PDB entry 7SEH | X-ray diffraction, 2.90 A resolution | chain A

[Chain A]
Molecule: Glucose-6-phosphate 1-dehydrogenase
Organism: Homo sapiens
Notes: EC 1.1.1.49
Reference sequence: P11413 (G6PD_HUMAN); residues 1-515 here = UniProt positions 1-515
Chain sequence (520 residues; each row starts with the number of its first residue; numbers below 1 keep their minus sign (Gly-3 is residue -3)):
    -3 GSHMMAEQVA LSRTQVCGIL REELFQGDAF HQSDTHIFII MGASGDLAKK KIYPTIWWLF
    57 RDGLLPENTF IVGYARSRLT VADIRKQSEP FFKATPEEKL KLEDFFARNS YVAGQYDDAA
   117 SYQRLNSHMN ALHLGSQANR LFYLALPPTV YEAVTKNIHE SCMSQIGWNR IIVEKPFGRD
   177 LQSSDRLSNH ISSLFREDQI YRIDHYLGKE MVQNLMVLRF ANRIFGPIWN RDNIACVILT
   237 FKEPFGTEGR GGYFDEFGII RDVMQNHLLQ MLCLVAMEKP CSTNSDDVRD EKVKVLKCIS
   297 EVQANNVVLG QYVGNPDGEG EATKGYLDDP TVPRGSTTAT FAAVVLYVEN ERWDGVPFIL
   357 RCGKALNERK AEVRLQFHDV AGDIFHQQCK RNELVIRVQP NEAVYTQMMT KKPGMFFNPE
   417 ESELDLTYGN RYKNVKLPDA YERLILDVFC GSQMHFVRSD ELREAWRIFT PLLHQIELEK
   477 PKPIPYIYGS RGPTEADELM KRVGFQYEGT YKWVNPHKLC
Not modelled in the structure: -3 to 27, 377-379, 395-398, 407-432, 503-516
Sequence notes: expression tag (-3 to 0); engineered mutation Cys277 (Ala in P11413), Gln403 (Lys in P11413); insertion (516)
Curated features (UniProtKB/Swiss-Prot):
  - active site: His263 (Proton acceptor)
  - binding site (NADP(+)): Gly38 to Lys45, Arg72, Tyr147, Lys171, Arg357, Lys366, Arg370, Arg393, Asp421 to Thr423, Arg487, Tyr503, Trp509
  - binding site (D-glucose 6-phosphate): Lys171, His201 to Lys205, Glu239, Asp258, Lys360, Arg365, Gln395
  - modified residue: Ala2 (N-acetylalanine), Ser8 (Phosphoserine), Thr10 (Phosphothreonine), Lys89 (N6-acetyllysine), Lys171 (N6-(2-hydroxyisobutyryl)lysine), Lys432 (N6-acetyllysine), Lys497 (N6-acetyllysine), Tyr503 (Phosphotyrosine)
Residues lining bound ligands: NADP (NAP; NADP nicotinamide-adenine-dinucleotide phosphate): Gly38, Ser40, Gly41, Asp42, Leu43, Ala71, Arg72, Ser73, Tyr112, Ala141, Leu142, Pro143, Pro144, Thr145, Val146, Tyr147, Glu170, Lys171, Pro172, Tyr202, Tyr249

[Summary]
Ligands of chain A: NADP. From UniProt: active-site residue His263, 21 NADP+-binding residues and 11 D-glucose
6-phosphate-binding residues.
Chain A is Glucose-6-phosphate 1-dehydrogenase (Homo sapiens); the structure, Glucose-6-phosphate
1-dehydrogenase (K403QdLtL), was determined by X-ray diffraction, deposited together with 7SEI.
